Entry 6HLN (X-ray diffraction, 2.10 A resolution); this record covers chains A and B.

[Chain A]
Name: Golgi resident protein GCP60
Source organism: Homo sapiens
Reference sequence: Q9H3P7 (GCP60_HUMAN); residues 364-528 here = UniProt positions 364-528
Sequence (166 residues; row label = number of the first residue in the row):
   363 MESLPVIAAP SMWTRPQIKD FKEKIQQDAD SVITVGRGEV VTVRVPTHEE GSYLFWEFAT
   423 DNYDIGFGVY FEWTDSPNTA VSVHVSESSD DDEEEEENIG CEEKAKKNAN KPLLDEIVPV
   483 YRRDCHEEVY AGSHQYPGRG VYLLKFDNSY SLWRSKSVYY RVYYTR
Not modelled in the structure: 437-472
Differences from the reference sequence: initiating methionine (363)
Curated features (UniProtKB/Swiss-Prot):
  - region: Leu514 to Arg516 (Membrane-binding)
  - site: Arg399 (Membrane-binding)
  - mutagenesis: Trp375 to Arg377 (80% reduced ability to interact with the 3A protein of enterovirus D68), Ile380 to Lys381 (No effect on interaction with PI4KB but loss of interaction with Kobuviral (Aichi) 3A protein. Loss of ability to sensitize PI4KB activation by Kobuviral (Aichi) 3A protein), Val403 to Val407 (95% reduced ability to interact with the 3A protein of enterovirus D68), Ser414 to Phe417 (60% reduced ability to interact with the 3A protein of enterovirus D68), Ser414 to Leu416 (No effect on PI4KB-, TBC1D22A- and TBC1D22B-binding), Phe417 to Phe420 (No effect on PI4KB-, TBC1D22A- and TBC1D22B-binding), Phe433 to Trp435 (No effect on PI4KB-, TBC1D22A- and TBC1D22B-binding), Gly494 to His496 (No effect on PI4KB-, TBC1D22A- and TBC1D22B-binding), Ser511 to Ser513 (No effect on PI4KB-, TBC1D22A- and TBC1D22B-binding), Ser511 (S511A: Partial loss of PI4KB- and TBC1D22B-binding), Leu514 to Arg516 (Almost complete loss of Golgi loalization), Arg523 to Thr527 (75% reduced ability to interact with the 3A protein of enterovirus D68), 1 further mutagenesis entry in UniProt
From the paper describing this entry:
  - mutagenesis - W375A/R377A, V403A/T404A/V405A/R406A/V407A: abolished binding to Genome polyprotein (chain B)
  - mutagenesis - V403A/V405A/V407A, S414A/Y415A/L416A/F417A, Y415A/F417A, R523A/V524A/Y525A/Y526A/T527A, R523A/Y525A/Y526A: decreased binding to Genome polyprotein (chain B)
  - mutagenesis - W375A, R377A, V403A/V405A/V407A, Y415A/F417A, R523A/Y525A/Y526A: unchanged growth
  - mutagenesis - E419A: decreased localization
  - mutagenesis - W375A/R377A, V403A/T404A/V405A/R406A/V407A: unchanged localization

[Chain B]
Name: Genome polyprotein
Source organism: enterovirus D68
Notes: EC 3.4.22.29, 3.6.1.15, 3.4.22.28, 2.7.7.48
Reference sequence: Q68T42 (Q68T42_9ENTO); residues 1-60 here correspond to UniProt positions 1438-1497 (UniProt number = residue number + 1437)
Sequence (63 residues; row label = number of the first residue in the row; numbers below 1 keep their minus sign (Gly-2 is residue -2)):
    -2 GAMGPPQFKE IKISVAPDTP APDAINDLLR SVDSQEVRDY CQKKGWIVIH PSNELVVEKH
    58 ISR
Not modelled in the structure: -2 to 15, 59-60
Differences from the reference sequence: expression tag (-2 to 0)
From the paper describing this entry:
  - mutagenesis - N23A/L26A/D30A, Q32A/R35A/D36A, I44A/V45A/H47A, L52A/V54A/K56A: decreased binding to Golgi resident protein GCP60 (chain A)
  - self-association interface (contacts with another copy of this molecule); pairs are residue here / residue on that copy: Asp24-Lys41 (salt bridge), Tyr37-Leu25, Tyr37-Asp24 (hydrogen bond), Leu25, Val29, Val34, Tyr37
  - mutagenesis - N23A/L26A/D30A: abolished growth
  - mutagenesis - L25A/V29A/V34A/Y37A: abolished binding to Genome polyprotein (chain B)
  - mutagenesis - L25V, V29Y: decreased binding to Genome polyprotein (chain B)
  - mutagenesis - L25V/V34L: unchanged binding to Genome polyprotein (chain B)

[How chain A and chain B interact]
Contacting residue pairs - 60 pairs, chain A then chain B:
  Ser373(A) - Asn23(B)  hydrogen bond
  Ser373(A) - Arg27(B)  hydrogen bond
  Trp375(A) - Leu26(B)
  Trp375(A) - Arg27(B)
  Trp375(A) - Asp30(B)  hydrogen bond
  Trp375(A) - Arg35(B)
  Arg377(A) - Asp30(B)  salt bridge
  Arg377(A) - Arg35(B)
  Lys386(A) - Gln32(B)
  Asp390(A) - Ser49(B)  hydrogen bond
  Asp392(A) - Ser49(B)
  Asp392(A) - Asn50(B)
  Ser393(A) - Ser49(B)  hydrogen bond
  Thr396(A) - Lys56(B)  hydrogen bond (backbone-side chain)
  Gly400(A) - Ile58(B)
  Glu401(A) - Lys56(B)
  Glu401(A) - His57(B)
  Val402(A) - Glu55(B)
  Val402(A) - Lys56(B)
  Val402(A) - His57(B)  hydrogen bond (backbone-backbone)
  Val403(A) - Val54(B)  hydrophobic
  Val403(A) - Glu55(B)
  Val403(A) - Lys56(B)
  Thr404(A) - Val53(B)
  Thr404(A) - Val54(B)
  Thr404(A) - Glu55(B)  hydrogen bond (backbone-backbone)
  Val405(A) - Val53(B)
  Arg406(A) - Leu52(B)
  Arg406(A) - Val53(B)  hydrogen bond (backbone-backbone)
  Arg406(A) - Glu55(B)
  Val407(A) - His47(B)
  Pro408(A) - His47(B)
  Ser414(A) - Pro19(B)
  Tyr415(A) - Pro19(B)  hydrophobic
  Tyr415(A) - Asp20(B)
  Phe417(A) - Asn23(B)
  Phe417(A) - Leu26(B)  hydrophobic
  Glu419(A) - Arg35(B)  salt bridge
  Ala493(A) - Arg35(B)
  Ser495(A) - Asn23(B)  hydrogen bond
  Tyr522(A) - Leu52(B)
  Arg523(A) - Gln32(B)  hydrogen bond
  Arg523(A) - Ile46(B)
  Val524(A) - Ile46(B)
  Val524(A) - His47(B)  hydrogen bond (backbone-backbone)
  Val524(A) - Leu52(B)  hydrophobic
  Tyr525(A) - Arg35(B)
  Tyr525(A) - Ile44(B)  hydrophobic
  Tyr525(A) - Val45(B)
  Tyr525(A) - Ile46(B)  hydrophobic
  Tyr525(A) - His47(B)
  Tyr526(A) - Ile44(B)
  Tyr526(A) - Val45(B)  hydrogen bond (backbone-backbone)
  Tyr526(A) - His47(B)
  Thr527(A) - Pro19(B)
  Thr527(A) - Trp43(B)
  Thr527(A) - Ile44(B)
  Arg528(A) - Pro19(B)
  Arg528(A) - Gly42(B)  hydrogen bond (side chain-backbone)
  Arg528(A) - Val45(B)
Other interface residues (no listed pair), chain A (33 interface residues in all): Gln379, Ile395, Leu416
Other interface residues (no listed pair), chain B (27 interface residues in all): Ile22, Ser31, Asp36, Gln39
From the paper, about this interface:
  - interface residues, chain A: Val402(A), Lys518(A)

[Summary]
Chain A and chain B form an interface of 33 and 27 residues respectively, with 14 hydrogen bonds and 2 salt
bridges. Polar contacts include Arg377(A)-Asp30(B), Glu419(A)-Arg35(B) and Ser373(A)-Asn23(B). The paper
reports that V403A/V405A/V407A, S414A/Y415A/L416A/F417A and Y415A/F417A of chain A, among others, reduce
binding to Genome polyprotein (chain B); interface residues Val402(A) and Lys518(A); 18 substitutions were
tested in all.
Chain A is Golgi resident protein GCP60 (Homo sapiens) and chain B is Genome polyprotein (enterovirus D68);
the structure, Crystal structure of human ACBD3 GOLD domain in complex with 3A protein of enterovirus-D68, was
determined by X-ray diffraction together with 6HLT, 6HLV, 6HLW and 6HM8 from the same study.
